Entry 9CM7 (electron microscopy, 3.29 A resolution); this record covers chains R and A of the 5 polymer chains in the assembly.

[Chain R]
Name: Free fatty acid receptor 2
Organism: Homo sapiens
Reference sequence: O15552 (FFAR2_HUMAN); residues 1-330 here = UniProt positions 1-330
Sequence (544 residues; each row starts with the number of its first residue; numbers below 1 keep their minus sign (Asp-44 is residue -44)):
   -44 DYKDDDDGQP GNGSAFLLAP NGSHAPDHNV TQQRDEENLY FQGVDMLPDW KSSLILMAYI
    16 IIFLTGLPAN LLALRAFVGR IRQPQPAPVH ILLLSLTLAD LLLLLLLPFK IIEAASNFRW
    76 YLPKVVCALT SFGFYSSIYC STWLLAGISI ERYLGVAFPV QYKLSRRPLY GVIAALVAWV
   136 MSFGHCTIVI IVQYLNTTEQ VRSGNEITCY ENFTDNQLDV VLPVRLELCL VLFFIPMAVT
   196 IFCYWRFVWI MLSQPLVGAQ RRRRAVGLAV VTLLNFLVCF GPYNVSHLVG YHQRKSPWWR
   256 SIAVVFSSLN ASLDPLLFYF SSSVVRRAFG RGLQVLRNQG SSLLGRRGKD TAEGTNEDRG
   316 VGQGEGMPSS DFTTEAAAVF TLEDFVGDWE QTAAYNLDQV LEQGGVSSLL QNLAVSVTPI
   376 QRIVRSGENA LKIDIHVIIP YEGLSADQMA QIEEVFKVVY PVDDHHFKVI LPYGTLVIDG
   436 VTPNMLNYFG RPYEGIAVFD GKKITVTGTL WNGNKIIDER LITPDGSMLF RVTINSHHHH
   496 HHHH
Unresolved in the structure: -44 to 2, 152-162, 280-499
Disulfides: Cys82-Cys164
Differences from the reference sequence: expression tag (-44 to 0, 331-499)
Residues lining bound ligands:
  - tug-1375 (9UJ; (2R,4R)-2-(2-chlorophenyl)-3-[4-(3,5-dimethyl-1,2-oxazol-4-yl)phenyl]carbonyl-1,3-thiazolidine-4-carboxylic acid): Ala83, Ser86, Phe87, Tyr90, Tyr94, Cys141, Val144, Ile145, Val147, Gln148, Tyr165, Phe168, Gln172, Val175, Val176, Val179, Arg180, Leu183, Tyr238, Arg255
  - A1AZB (N-[(3M)-3-(2-carbamimidamido-4-methyl-1,3-thiazol-5-yl)phenyl]-4-fluorobenzamide): Pro43, Trp98, Ala101, Gly102, Ile105, Glu106, Leu109, Tyr117, Ser120, Tyr125, Ile128, Ala129, Val132, Ile190, Pro191, Val194
Swiss-Prot annotation at these positions:
  - glycosylation (N-linked (GlcNAc...) asparagine): Asn151, Asn167
  - mutagenesis: Tyr90 (Y90A: Partial loss of propionate-induced G protein-coupled receptor activity; Y90W: Complete loss of acetate-induced G protein-coupled receptor activity), Glu106 (E106A: Partial loss of SCFA-induced G protein-coupled receptor activity), Tyr108 (Y108A: Complete loss of SCFA-induced G protein-coupled receptor activity), His140 (H140A: Partial loss of SCFA-induced G protein-coupled receptor activity), Gln148 (Q148A: No effect on SCFA-induced G protein-coupled receptor activity; Q148E: Partial loss of SCFA-induced G protein-coupled receptor activity), Gly159 (G159E: Partial loss of SCFA-independent constitutive G protein-coupled receptor activity), Tyr165 (Y165A: Partial loss of propionate-induced G protein-coupled receptor activity), Arg180 (R180A/K/L/S: Complete loss of SCFA-induced G protein-coupled receptor activity), Tyr238 (Y238A: Partial loss of propionate-induced G protein-coupled receptor activity), Asn239 (N239A: Complete loss of acetate-induced G protein-coupled receptor activity), His242 (H242A/F: Complete loss of SCFA-induced G protein-coupled receptor activity), Arg255 (R255A: Complete loss of SCFA-induced G protein-coupled receptor activity)
From the paper describing this entry:
  - binding site for A1AZB: Trp98, Glu106
  - binding site for A1AZB: Ser120, Tyr125 (from molecular simulation)
  - mutagenesis - E106G: abolished signaling in response to A1AZB
  - mutagenesis - L47Y, G102V (100-fold), Y117A (50-fold), S120E, R121A, G126S, A129V: decreased signaling in response to A1AZB
  - mutagenesis - Q116A, Y117F, S120F, Y125Q: unchanged signaling in response to A1AZB
  - contacts within the chain: Arg107-Tyr199 (from molecular simulation)
  - mutagenesis - A129V, V226A, N230D, N230S: unchanged signaling in response to tug-1375
  - mutagenesis - N230D: unchanged binding to [3HJGLPG0974
  - mutagenesis - Y238A, H242A, R255A: abolished signaling in response to tug-1375
  - mutagenesis - Y94A, V144A, V144N, L183A, L183N: decreased signaling in response to tug-1375

[Chain A]
Name: Guanine nucleotide-binding protein G(i) subunit alpha-1
Organism: Homo sapiens
Reference sequence: P63096 (GNAI1_HUMAN); residues 1-354 here = UniProt positions 1-354
Sequence (354 residues; each row starts with the number of its first residue):
     1 MGCTLSAEDK AAVERSKMID RNLREDGEKA AREVKLLLLG AGESGKNTIV KQMKIIHEAG
    61 YSEEECKQYK AVVYSNTIQS IIAIIRAMGR LKIDFGDSAR ADDARQLFVL AGAAEEGFMT
   121 AELAGVIKRL WKDSGVQACF NRSREYQLND SAAYYLNDLD RIAQPNYIPT QQDVLRTRVK
   181 TTGIVETHFT FKDLHFKMFD VGAQRSERKK WIHCFEGVTA IIFCVALSDY DLVLAEDEEM
   241 NRMHASMKLF DSICNNKWFT DTSIILFLNK KDLFEEKIKK SPLTICYPEY AGSNTYEEAA
   301 AYIQCQFEDL NKRKDTKEIY THFTCSTDTK NVQFVFDAVT DVIIKNNLKD CGLF
Unresolved in the structure: 1-3, 55-181
Differences from the reference sequence: engineered mutation Asn47 (Ser in P63096), Ala203 (Gly in P63096), Ala245 (Glu in P63096), Ser326 (Ala in P63096)
Swiss-Prot annotation at these positions:
  - region: Lys35 to Lys46, Thr48 (G1 motif), Asp173 to Thr181 (G2 motif), Phe196 to Gly202, Gln204, Arg205 (G3 motif), Ile265 to Asp272 (G4 motif), Thr324, Cys325, Thr327 to Thr329 (G5 motif)
  - binding site (GTP): Glu43 to Lys46, Thr48, Ser151, Leu175 to Thr181, Asp200 to Gly202, Gln204, Asn269 to Asp272
  - binding site (Mg(2+)): Thr181
  - modified residue: Arg178 (ADP-ribosylarginine), Gln204 (Deamidated glutamine), Cys351 (ADP-ribosylcysteine)
  - lipidation: Gly2 (N-myristoyl glycine), Cys3 (S-palmitoyl cysteine)
  - natural variant: Gly40 (G40C: In NEDHISB; G40R: In NEDHISB), Gly45 (G45D: In NEDHISB), Thr48 (T48I: In NEDHISB; T48K: In NEDHISB), Gln52 (Q52P: In NEDHISB), Ser75 (deletion: In NEDHISB; uncertain significance), Gln172 (deletion: In NEDHISB), Asp173 (D173V: In NEDHISB), Glu186 to Phe189 (deletion: In NEDHISB; uncertain significance), Cys224 (C224Y: In NEDHISB), Lys270 (K270N: In NEDHISB; K270R: In NEDHISB), Asp272 (D272G: In NEDHISB), Val332 (V332E: In NEDHISB; uncertain significance)
  - mutagenesis: Gly42 (G42R: Abolishes switch to an activated conformation and dissociation from beta and gamma subunits upon GTP binding. Abolishes interaction with RGS family members), Glu116 (E116L: Enhances interaction (inactive GDP-bound) with RGS14), Gln147 (Q147L: Enhances interaction (inactive GDP-bound) with RGS14)
From the paper describing this entry:
  - post-translational modification sites: Cys351 (citing earlier work)

[How chain R and chain A interact]
Pairs across the interface - 35 pairs, chain R then chain A:
  Gln40(R) - Gly27(A)
  Gln40(R) - Ala31(A)
  Ala42(R) - Asp350(A)
  Val44(R) - Asp350(A)
  Val44(R) - Cys351(A)  hydrophobic
  His45(R) - Asp350(A)  hydrogen bond (side chain-backbone)
  Arg107(R) - Cys351(A)
  Arg107(R) - Leu353(A)
  Gly110(R) - Asn347(A)  hydrogen bond (backbone-side chain)
  Val111(R) - Leu348(A)  hydrophobic
  Pro114(R) - Ile343(A)
  Pro114(R) - Ile344(A)  hydrophobic
  Pro114(R) - Asn347(A)
  Val115(R) - Phe336(A)  hydrophobic
  Tyr117(R) - Asn347(A)
  Lys118(R) - Ala31(A)  hydrogen bond (side chain-backbone)
  Lys118(R) - Arg32(A)  hydrogen bond (side chain-backbone)
  Lys118(R) - Glu33(A)  hydrogen bond (side chain-backbone)
  Lys118(R) - Val34(A)
  Lys118(R) - Ile343(A)
  Leu119(R) - Arg32(A)  hydrogen bond (backbone-side chain)
  Leu119(R) - Asp193(A)
  Leu119(R) - Leu194(A)  hydrophobic
  Arg121(R) - Asp350(A)  salt bridge
  Arg122(R) - Glu28(A)  salt bridge
  Pro123(R) - Glu28(A)
  Phe202(R) - Leu348(A)  hydrophobic
  Phe202(R) - Leu353(A)  hydrophobic
  Met206(R) - Leu348(A)  hydrophobic
  Val212(R) - Phe354(A)  hydrophobic
  Arg216(R) - Asp315(A)
  Arg216(R) - Thr316(A)
  Arg216(R) - Phe354(A)
  Arg219(R) - Phe354(A)
  Leu223(R) - Leu353(A)  hydrophobic
Other interface residues (no listed pair), chain R (26 interface residues in all): Leu48, Glu106, Gln209, Leu211, Ala220
Other interface residues (no listed pair), chain A (23 interface residues in all): Lys192, Thr340, Asp341, Gly352
The authors on this interface:
  - pairs named by the authors: Arg121(R)-Asp350(A)
  - interface residues, chain R: Val111(R), Pro114(R), Val115(R), Leu119(R), Met206(R), Leu223(R)
  - interface residues, chain A: Phe336(A), Leu348(A), Leu353(A)

[Overview]
Chain R and chain A form an interface of 26 and 23 residues respectively, with 6 hydrogen bonds and 2 salt
bridges. Polar pairs include Arg121(R)-Asp350(A), Arg122(R)-Glu28(A) and His45(R)-Asp350(A). The paper
describes a contact between Arg121(R) and Asp350(A). From the paper: a binding site for A1AZB at Trp98(R),
Glu106(R) and Ser120(R) among others; L47Y, G102V and Y117A of chain R, among others, reduce signaling in
response to A1AZB; 23 substitutions were tested in all.
Chain R is Free fatty acid receptor 2 and chain A is Guanine nucleotide-binding protein G(i) subunit alpha-1,
both from Homo sapiens; the structure, Cryo-EM structure of Gi-coupled FFA2 in complex with TUG-1375 and
AZ-1729, was determined by electron microscopy, deposited together with 9CLW, 9CM3 and 9NS9.
